Entry 7YH9 (X-ray diffraction, 2.39 A resolution); this record covers chain A.

[Chain A]
Name: Beta-lactamase class B IMP-1
Source organism: Pseudomonas aeruginosa
Notes: EC 3.5.2.6
UniProt: Q79MP6 (Q79MP6_PSEAI); residues 21-239 here = UniProt positions 21-239
Chain sequence (219 residues; each row starts with the number of its first residue):
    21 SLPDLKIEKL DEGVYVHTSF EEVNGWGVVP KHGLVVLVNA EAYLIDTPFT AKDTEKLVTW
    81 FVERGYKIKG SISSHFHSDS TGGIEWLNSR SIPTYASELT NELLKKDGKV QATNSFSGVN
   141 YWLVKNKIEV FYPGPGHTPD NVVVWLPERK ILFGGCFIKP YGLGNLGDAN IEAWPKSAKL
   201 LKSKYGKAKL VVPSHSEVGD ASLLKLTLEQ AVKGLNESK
Metal / ion sites: Zn2+ site 1: His95, His97, His157 (together with IT0); Zn2+ site 2: Asp99, Cys176, His215 (together with IT0)
Ligand contacts: IT0: Val43, Trp46, Val49, His95, His97, Asp99, His157, Cys176, Lys179, Leu183, Gly184, Asn185, Ser214, His215

[Summary]
Chain A binds IT0. The Zn2+ site 1 is built by His95, His97 and His157. Asp99, Cys176 and His215 coordinate
Zn2+ site 2.
Chain A is Beta-lactamase class B IMP-1 (Pseudomonas aeruginosa); the structure, Crystal structure of IMP-1
MBL in complex with 3-(4-benzyl-1H-1,2,3-triazol-1-yl)phthalic acid, was determined by X-ray diffraction (same
publication as 7YHA, 7YHB, 7YHC and 7YHD).
